Entry 6D7K (X-ray diffraction, 2.60 A resolution); this record covers chains E and G of the 8 polymer chains in the assembly.

[Chain E]
Molecule: Methane monooxygenase hydroxylase, MmoX1
Organism: Methylosinus sporium
Reference sequence: Q27RN7 (Q27RN7_METSR); residues 1-526 here = UniProt positions 1-526
Amino-acid sequence (526 residues; each row starts with the number of its first residue):
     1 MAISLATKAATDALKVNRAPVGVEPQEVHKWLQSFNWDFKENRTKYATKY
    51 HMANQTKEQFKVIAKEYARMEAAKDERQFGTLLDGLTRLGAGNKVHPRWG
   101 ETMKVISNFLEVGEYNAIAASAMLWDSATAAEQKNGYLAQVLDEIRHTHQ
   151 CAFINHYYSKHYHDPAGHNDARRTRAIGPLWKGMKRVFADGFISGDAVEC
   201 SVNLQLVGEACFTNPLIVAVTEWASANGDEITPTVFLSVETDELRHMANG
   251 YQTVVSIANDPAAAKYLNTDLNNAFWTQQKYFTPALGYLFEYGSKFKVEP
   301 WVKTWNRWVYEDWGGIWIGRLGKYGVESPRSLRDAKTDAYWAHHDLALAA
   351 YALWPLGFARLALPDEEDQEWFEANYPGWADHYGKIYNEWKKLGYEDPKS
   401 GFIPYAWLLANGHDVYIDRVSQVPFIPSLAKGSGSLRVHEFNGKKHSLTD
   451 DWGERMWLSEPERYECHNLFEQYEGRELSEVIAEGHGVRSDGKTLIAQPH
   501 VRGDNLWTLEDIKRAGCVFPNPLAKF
Disordered / not traced: 1-10, 159-171
Bound ions: Fe ion site 1: E114, E144 (together with formate); Fe ion site 2: E209, E243, H246 (together with hexane-1,6-diol)
Small-molecule neighbours: hexane-1,6-diol (HEZ): I106, L110, E114, F188, E209, T213, L216, I217, F236, V239, E243
Reported in the primary citation:
  - Fe ion coordination through a water molecule: H147

[Chain G]
Molecule: Methane monooxygenase hydroxylase, MmoZ
Organism: Methylosinus sporium
Reference sequence: Q27RN4 (Q27RN4_METSR); residues 1-169 here = UniProt positions 1-169
Amino-acid sequence (169 residues; each row starts with the number of its first residue):
     1 MAKREPIHENSTRTEWEGKIAKLNSVDQATKFIQDFRVAYSSPFRKSYDL
    51 DVDYQYIERKIEERLSVLKTEKLSVADLVTKATTGEDAAAVEAAWIAKMK
   101 AAESKYAAERIHIEFRQLYKPPVLPVNVFLRTDAALGTILMELRNTDYYA
   151 TPLEGLRKERGVKVLHLQA
Disordered / not traced: 1-2

[Chain E / chain G interface]
Contacting residue pairs - 93 pairs, chain E then chain G:
  K45(E) - A134(G)
  A47(E) - A134(G)
  A47(E) - G137(G)
  A47(E) - T138(G)
  A47(E) - M141(G)
  T48(E) - T138(G)
  T48(E) - M141(G)
  K49(E) - M141(G)
  K49(E) - N145(G)
  R173(E) - H8(G)
  D196(E) - M141(G)
  Y266(E) - E142(G)  hydrogen bond (side chain-backbone)
  Y266(E) - N145(G)
  Y266(E) - T146(G)  hydrogen bond
  T269(E) - Y148(G)
  T269(E) - Y149(G)
  N272(E) - Y149(G)  hydrogen bond
  N273(E) - Y148(G)
  N273(E) - Y149(G)  hydrogen bond
  R330(E) - Y149(G)
  F425(E) - Q168(G)
  P427(E) - Q168(G)
  S435(E) - Q168(G)
  L436(E) - L167(G)
  L436(E) - Q168(G)  hydrogen bond (backbone-side chain)
  R437(E) - H166(G)
  R437(E) - L167(G)
  V438(E) - V164(G)
  V438(E) - L165(G)  hydrogen bond (backbone-backbone)
  V438(E) - H166(G)  hydrogen bond (backbone-backbone)
  H439(E) - R157(G)
  H439(E) - V162(G)
  H439(E) - K163(G)
  H439(E) - V164(G)
  E440(E) - V162(G)
  E440(E) - K163(G)  hydrogen bond (backbone-backbone)
  E440(E) - L165(G)
  F441(E) - P43(G)
  F441(E) - F44(G)  hydrophobic
  F441(E) - R160(G)
  F441(E) - G161(G)
  N442(E) - P43(G)  hydrogen bond (side chain-backbone)
  N442(E) - F44(G)
  N442(E) - R45(G)  hydrogen bond (side chain-backbone)
  N442(E) - Y48(G)
  K444(E) - Y48(G)
  K444(E) - D51(G)  salt bridge
  K445(E) - L165(G)
  D451(E) - L153(G)
  W452(E) - Y149(G)  hydrophobic
  E454(E) - L153(G)
  E454(E) - R157(G)  salt bridge
  R455(E) - Y148(G)  hydrogen bond (side chain-backbone)
  R455(E) - Y149(G)
  R455(E) - T151(G)  hydrogen bond (side chain-backbone)
  R455(E) - L153(G)
  R455(E) - L156(G)
  M456(E) - Y148(G)
  W457(E) - V162(G)  hydrophobic
  L458(E) - L156(G)  hydrophobic
  L458(E) - R157(G)
  L458(E) - R160(G)  hydrogen bond (backbone-side chain)
  S459(E) - R144(G)  hydrogen bond (backbone-side chain)
  S459(E) - Y148(G)
  S459(E) - R160(G)
  E460(E) - R144(G)
  E460(E) - Y148(G)  hydrogen bond
  P461(E) - P43(G)
  P461(E) - R160(G)
  E462(E) - P43(G)
  E462(E) - I113(G)
  E462(E) - R144(G)  salt bridge
  E465(E) - S42(G)
  E465(E) - P43(G)
  E465(E) - R45(G)  salt bridge
  H467(E) - D51(G)  salt bridge
  H467(E) - Q55(G)
  E471(E) - R4(G)
  Q472(E) - R4(G)
  Q472(E) - I7(G)
  Q472(E) - V52(G)
  Y473(E) - I7(G)  hydrophobic
  E474(E) - K3(G)
  E474(E) - R4(G)
  G475(E) - K3(G)
  R476(E) - R4(G)
  R476(E) - E5(G)  hydrogen bond (side chain-backbone)
  R476(E) - P6(G)
  R476(E) - I7(G)
  E484(E) - P6(G)
  E484(E) - I7(G)  hydrogen bond (side chain-backbone)
  F526(E) - L165(G)
  F526(E) - H166(G)
Interface residues without a listed pair, chain E (49 interface residues in all): Y46, K265, D270, G434, G443
Interface residues without a listed pair, chain G (42 interface residues in all): Y54, E109, L140, P152

[Summary]
The interface between chain E and chain G involves 49 residues on one side and 42 on the other, with 17
hydrogen bonds and 5 salt bridges. Polar contacts include K444(E)-D51(G), E454(E)-R157(G) and E462(E)-R144(G).
Bound to chain E: hexane-1,6-diol. E114(E) and E144(E) coordinate Fe ion site 1. The paper reports
water-mediated Fe ion coordination by H147(E).
Here chain E is Methane monooxygenase hydroxylase, MmoX1 and chain G is Methane monooxygenase hydroxylase,
MmoZ, both from Methylosinus sporium. Entry 6D7K (Complex structure of Methane monooxygenase hydroxylase in
complex with inhibitory subunit) was determined by X-ray diffraction.
